Entry 6IFU (electron microscopy, 3.05 A resolution); this record covers chains B and J of the 10 polymer chains in the assembly.

Chain B:
Molecule: Type III-A CRISPR-associated protein Csm2
Organism: Streptococcus thermophilus ND03
UniProtKB: A0A2U2M049 (A0A2U2M049_STRTR); residue numbers follow UniProt; this construct covers 1-126
Amino-acid sequence (126 residues; row label = number of the first residue in the row):
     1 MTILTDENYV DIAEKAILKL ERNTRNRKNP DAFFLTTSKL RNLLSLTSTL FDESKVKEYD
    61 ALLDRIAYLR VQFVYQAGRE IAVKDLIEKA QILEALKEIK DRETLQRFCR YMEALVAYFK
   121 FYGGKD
Disordered / not traced: 1-2, 124-126
What the authors report for this chain:
  - binding site for CTR2 (chain J): Arg41
  - mutagenesis - K39A, R41A: decreased catalytic activity

Chain J:
Molecule: CTR2
Sequence (50 nucleotides; numbered 1 to 50; the number before each row is that of its first residue):
     1 GGUAGGAAUG GGUAAUUAUA GCGAGCUAGA AAGCCAAAGG AAGUUUUGUC
Disordered / not traced: 1-6, 35-50

Interface between chain B and chain J:
Residue-residue contacts - 14 pairs, chain B then chain J:
  Thr36(B) - A14(J)  hydrogen bond to the phosphate
  Thr36(B) - A15(J)  phosphate contact
  Thr37(B) - A15(J)  hydrogen bond to the phosphate
  Thr37(B) - U16(J)  phosphate contact
  Ser38(B) - A14(J)  sugar contact
  Ser38(B) - A15(J)  hydrogen bond to the phosphate
  Lys39(B) - U13(J)  salt bridge to the phosphate
  Lys39(B) - A14(J)  salt bridge to the phosphate
  Arg41(B) - U17(J)  hydrogen bond to the sugar
  Tyr75(B) - G12(J)  hydrogen bond to the phosphate
  Arg79(B) - G11(J)  hydrogen bond to the phosphate
  Arg79(B) - G12(J)  salt bridge to the phosphate
  Arg79(B) - U13(J)  salt bridge to the phosphate
  Lys120(B) - U17(J)  salt bridge to the phosphate
Also at the interface, not in a pair above, chain B (9 interface residues in all): Glu80

In short:
The interface between chain B and chain J involves 9 residues on one side and 7 on the other; the contacts
include 6 hydrogen bonds and 5 salt bridges. Among the polar pairs are Arg41(B)-U17(J), Thr36(B)-A14(J) and
Thr37(B)-A15(J). The paper reports a binding site for CTR2 (chain J) at Arg41(B); K39A and R41A of chain B
reduce catalytic activity.
Here chain B is Type III-A CRISPR-associated protein Csm2 (Streptococcus thermophilus ND03) and chain J is
CTR2. Entry 6IFU (Cryo-EM structure of type III-A Csm-CTR2-dsDNA complex) was determined by electron
microscopy together with 6IFK, 6IFL, 6IFN, 6IFR, 6IFY, 6IFZ and 6IG0 from the same study.
